PDB entry 7N8S | X-ray diffraction, 2.79 A resolution | chains A and D of the 3 polymer chains in the assembly

Chain A:
Name: LINE-1 retrotransposable element ORF2 protein
Source organism: Homo sapiens
Notes: EC 2.7.7.49, 3.1.21.-
UniProt: O00370 (LORF2_HUMAN); numbering as in UniProt (aligned over 1-238)
Amino-acid sequence (238 residues; each row starts with the number of its first residue):
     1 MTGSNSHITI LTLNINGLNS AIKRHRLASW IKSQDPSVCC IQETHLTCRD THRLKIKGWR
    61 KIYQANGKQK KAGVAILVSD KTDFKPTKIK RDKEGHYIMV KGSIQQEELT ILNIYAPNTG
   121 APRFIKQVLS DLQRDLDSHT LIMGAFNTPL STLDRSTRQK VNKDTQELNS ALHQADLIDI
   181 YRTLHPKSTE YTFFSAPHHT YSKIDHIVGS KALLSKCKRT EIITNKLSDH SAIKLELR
Unresolved in the structure: 1-6
Construct notes: conflict Ile-15 (Val in O00370), Ala-21 (Pro in O00370), Thr-152 (Ile in O00370), Ala-175 (Thr in O00370); engineered mutation Ala-145 (Asp in O00370), Lys-226 (Tyr in O00370)
Cystine bridges: Cys-48 forms a disulfide with the same residue of a neighbouring copy of this chain
From the paper describing this entry:
  - binding site for the 15-nt DNA strand (chain D): Asn-16, Asn-19, Lys-23, His-45, Lys-70, Pro-197
  - binding site for the 15-nt DNA strand: Glu-43, Tyr-115, Asn-118, Asn-147, Arg-155, His-198, Ser-202, Ile-204
  - conformationally variable residues (loop rearrangement): His-198
  - mutagenesis - R155A, S202A: decreased catalytic activity (citing earlier work)
  - mutagenesis - I204Y: abolished catalytic activity (citing earlier work)

Chain D:
Molecule: 15-nt DNA strand
Sequence (15 nucleotides; each row starts with the number of its first residue):
     1 CCTTAAAAAG GAGCT

Interface between chain A and chain D:
Residue-residue contacts (12; chain A residue first):
  Asn-16(A) / DA8(D)  sugar contact
  Gly-17(A) / DA8(D)  phosphate contact
  Gly-17(A) / DA9(D)  phosphate contact
  Leu-18(A) / DA9(D)  phosphate contact
  Asn-19(A) / DA9(D)  hydrogen bond to the phosphate
  Lys-23(A) / DA8(D)  salt bridge to the phosphate
  His-45(A) / DA8(D)  phosphate contact
  His-45(A) / DA9(D)  salt bridge to the phosphate
  Lys-70(A) / DG10(D)  salt bridge to the phosphate
  Ala-196(A) / DA6(D)  sugar contact
  Pro-197(A) / DT4(D)  base contact
  Pro-197(A) / DA5(D)  base contact
Other interface residues (no listed pair), chain A (13 interface residues in all): Ser-20, Thr-44, His-198, Leu-227
Other interface residues (no listed pair), chain D (7 interface residues in all): DA7

Overview:
13 residues of chain A face 7 of chain D across their interface; the contacts include 1 hydrogen bond and 3
salt bridges. Polar pairs include Asn-19(A)/DA9(D), Lys-23(A)/DA8(D) and His-45(A)/DA9(D). The paper reports a
binding site for the 15-nt DNA strand at Glu-43(A), Tyr-115(A) and Asn-118(A) among others; R155A and S202A of
chain A reduce catalytic activity.
Chain A is LINE-1 retrotransposable element ORF2 protein (Homo sapiens) and chain D is a 15-nt DNA strand; the
structure, LINE-1 endonuclease domain complex with DNA, was determined by X-ray diffraction (same publication
as 7N8K and 7N94).
